PDB entry 5CGG | X-ray diffraction, 2.90 A resolution | chains B and C of the 30 polymer chains in the assembly

Chain B:
Molecule: Proteasome subunit alpha type-3
Organism: Saccharomyces cerevisiae (strain ATCC 204508 / S288c)
Notes: EC 3.4.25.1
UniProt: P23638 (PSA3_YEAST); residues 0-257 here correspond to UniProt positions 1-258 (UniProt number = residue number + 1)
Chain sequence (258 residues; numbered 0 to 257; the number before each row is that of its first residue; numbering starts at 0):
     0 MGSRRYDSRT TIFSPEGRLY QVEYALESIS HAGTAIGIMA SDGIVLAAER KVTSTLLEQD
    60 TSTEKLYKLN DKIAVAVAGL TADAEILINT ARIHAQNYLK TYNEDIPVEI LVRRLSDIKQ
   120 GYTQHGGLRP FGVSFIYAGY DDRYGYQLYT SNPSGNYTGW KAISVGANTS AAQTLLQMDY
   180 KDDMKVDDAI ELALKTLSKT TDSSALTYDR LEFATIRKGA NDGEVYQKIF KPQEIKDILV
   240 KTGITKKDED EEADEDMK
Not modelled in the structure: 0, 245-257
Curated features (UniProtKB/Swiss-Prot):
  - cross-link (Glycyl lysine isopeptide (Lys-Gly)): Lys99 (interchain with G-Cter in ubiquitin), Lys198 (interchain with G-Cter in ubiquitin), Lys230 (interchain with G-Cter in ubiquitin)

Chain C:
Molecule: Proteasome subunit alpha type-4
Organism: Saccharomyces cerevisiae (strain ATCC 204508 / S288c)
Notes: EC 3.4.25.1
UniProt: P40303 (PSA4_YEAST); residues -1 to 252 here correspond to UniProt positions 1-254 (UniProt number = residue number + 2)
Chain sequence (254 residues; each row starts with the number of its first residue; numbers below 1 keep their minus sign (Met-1 is residue -1)):
    -1 MSGYDRALSI FSPDGHIFQV EYALEAVKRG TCAVGVKGKN CVVLGCERRS TLKLQDTRIT
    59 PSKVSKIDSH VVLSFSGLNA DSRILIEKAR VEAQSHRLTL EDPVTVEYLT RYVAGVQQRY
   119 TQSGGVRPFG VSTLIAGFDP RDDEPKLYQT EPSGIYSSWS AQTIGRNSKT VREFLEKNYD
   179 RKEPPATVEE CVKLTVRSLL EVVQTGAKNI EITVVKPDSD IVALSSEEIN QYVTQIEQEK
   239 QEQQEQDKKK KSNH
Not modelled in the structure: -1 to 0, 241-252
Curated features (UniProtKB/Swiss-Prot):
  - modified residue: Thr58 (Phosphothreonine)

Chain B / chain C interface:
Contacting residue pairs (71; chain B residue first):
  Arg3(B) with Arg4(C)
  Asp6(B) with Tyr2(C), hydrogen bond; Arg4(C), salt bridge
  Arg8(B) with Arg4(C)
  Thr10(B) with Leu6(C); Arg125(C)
  Ile11(B) with Leu6(C), hydrophobic; Gln17(C)
  Phe12(B) with Gln17(C), hydrogen bond (backbone-side chain); Tyr20(C), hydrophobic; Ala21(C), hydrophobic; Leu76(C), hydrophobic; Arg125(C); Pro126(C); Gly128(C)
  Ser13(B) with Tyr20(C)
  Pro14(B) with Tyr20(C), hydrophobic; Glu23(C)
  Glu15(B) with Glu23(C); Arg27(C), hydrogen bond (backbone-side chain)
  Gly16(B) with Tyr20(C); Glu23(C); Ala24(C); Arg27(C), hydrogen bond (backbone-side chain)
  Arg17(B) with Arg27(C)
  Leu18(B) with Arg125(C)
  Met38(B) with Asp54(C)
  Arg112(B) with Arg81(C)
  Ser115(B) with Arg81(C), hydrogen bond (backbone-side chain)
  Asp116(B) with Arg81(C), salt bridge
  Gln119(B) with Ala78(C); Asp79(C); Ile82(C)
  Thr122(B) with Arg125(C), hydrogen bond (backbone-side chain)
  Gln123(B) with Tyr118(C); Gly123(C); Val124(C); Arg125(C), hydrogen bond (backbone-backbone); Phe127(C)
  His124(B) with Gly123(C); Val124(C)
  Gly125(B) with Tyr2(C); Gly123(C)
  Gly126(B) with Tyr2(C)
  Tyr143(B) with Arg56(C), hydrogen bond (backbone-side chain); Ile57(C), hydrophobic
  Tyr145(B) with Arg56(C), hydrogen bond (backbone-side chain)
  Gln146(B) with Ile57(C)
  Leu147(B) with Ile57(C)
  Tyr148(B) with Ile57(C)
  Ser153(B) with Ala78(C)
  Gly154(B) with Ala78(C); Arg81(C), hydrogen bond (backbone-side chain)
  Asn155(B) with Asn77(C); Ala78(C)
  Tyr156(B) with Pro59(C), hydrophobic; Arg81(C)
  Gly158(B) with Gln53(C); Asp54(C), hydrogen bond (backbone-backbone); Ile57(C); Thr58(C), hydrogen bond (backbone-side chain)
  Trp159(B) with Lys51(C); Leu52(C); Gln53(C); Asp54(C)
  Lys160(B) with Leu52(C), hydrogen bond (backbone-backbone); Gln53(C)
  Ala161(B) with Leu52(C)
  Leu175(B) with Leu52(C)
  Gln176(B) with Lys51(C); Leu52(C)
Interface residues without a listed pair, chain B (41 interface residues in all): Glu108, Thr157, Gln172, Tyr179
Interface residues without a listed pair, chain C (31 interface residues in all): Leu50

In short:
41 residues of chain B face 31 of chain C across their interface, with 13 hydrogen bonds and 2 salt bridges.
Polar contacts include Asp6(B)-Arg4(C), Asp116(B)-Arg81(C) and Asp6(B)-Tyr2(C).
Chain B is Proteasome subunit alpha type-3 and chain C is Proteasome subunit alpha type-4, both from
Saccharomyces cerevisiae (strain ATCC 204508 / S288c); the structure, Yeast 20S proteasome beta5-G48C mutant
in complex with alpha-chloroacetamide 1, was determined by X-ray diffraction, deposited together with 5CGH,
5CGF and 5CGI.
